Entry 6K1K (X-ray diffraction, 2.20 A resolution); this record covers chains G and I of the 10 polymer chains in the assembly.

# Chain G
Molecule: Histone H2AX
Organism: Homo sapiens
Notes: engineered mutation(s): S139E variant
UniProt: P16104 (H2AX_HUMAN); residues 0-142 here correspond to UniProt positions 1-143 (UniProt number = residue number + 1)
Sequence (146 residues; each row starts with the number of its first residue; numbers below 1 keep their minus sign (Gly-3 is residue -3)):
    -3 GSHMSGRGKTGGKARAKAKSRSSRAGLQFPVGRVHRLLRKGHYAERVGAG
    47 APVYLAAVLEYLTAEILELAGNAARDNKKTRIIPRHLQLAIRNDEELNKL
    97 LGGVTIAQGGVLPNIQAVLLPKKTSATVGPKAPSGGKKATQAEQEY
Disordered / not traced: -3 to 8, 123-142
Differences from the reference sequence: expression tag (-3 to -1); variant Glu139 (Ser140 in P16104)
Swiss-Prot annotation at these positions:
  - modified residue: Ser1 (N-acetylserine), Lys5 (N6-acetyllysine), Lys9 (N6-acetyllysine), Lys36 (N6-acetyllysine), Ser121 (Phosphoserine), Tyr142 (Phosphotyrosine)
  - cross-link (Glycyl lysine isopeptide (Lys-Gly)): Lys13 (interchain with G-Cter in ubiquitin), Lys15 (interchain with G-Cter in ubiquitin), Lys119 (interchain with G-Cter in ubiquitin), Lys127 (interchain with G-Cter in SUMO2), Lys134 (interchain with G-Cter in SUMO2)
Reported in the primary citation:
  - mutagenesis - H38N/G99R: decreased stability

# Chain I
Molecule: 145-nt DNA strand
Organism: Homo sapiens
Sequence (145 nucleotides; each row starts with the number of its first residue; numbers below 1 keep their minus sign (DA-72 is residue -72)):
   -72 ATCACAATCCCGGTGCCGAGGCCGCTCAATTGGTCGTAGACAGCTCTAGC
   -22 ACCGCTTAAACGCACGTACGGAATCCGTACGTGCGTTTAAGCGGTGCTAG
    28 AGCTGTCTACGACCAATTGAGCGGCCTCGGCACCGGGATTGTGAT
Bound ions: Mn2+ site 1 near DG-61 (its only coordinating residue here); Mn2+ site 2 near DG-53 (its only coordinating residue here); Mn2+ site 3 near DG-34 (its only coordinating residue here); K+: DT-26, DA-25; Mn2+ site 4 near DG-3 (its only coordinating residue here); Mn2+ site 5 near DG50 (its only coordinating residue here); Mn2+ site 6 near DG62 (its only coordinating residue here)

# How chain G and chain I interact
Pairs across the interface (17; chain G residue first):
  Arg11(G) with DT44(I), phosphate contact
  Ala14(G) with DG46(I), sugar contact
  Arg29(G) with DG48(I), hydrogen bond to the phosphate; DC49(I), salt bridge to the phosphate
  Arg35(G) with DA39(I), phosphate contact
  Arg42(G) with DG38(I), phosphate contact; DA39(I), phosphate contact
  Val43(G) with DG38(I), sugar contact; DA39(I), hydrogen bond to the phosphate
  Gly44(G) with DG38(I), phosphate contact
  Ala45(G) with DG38(I), phosphate contact
  Lys75(G) with DC58(I), phosphate contact; DA59(I), salt bridge to the phosphate
  Thr76(G) with DG57(I), sugar contact; DC58(I), hydrogen bond to the phosphate
  Arg77(G) with DG57(I), hydrogen bond to the sugar; DC58(I), salt bridge to the phosphate
Other interface residues (no listed pair), chain G (15 interface residues in all): Pro26, His31, Glu41, Lys74
Other interface residues (no listed pair), chain I (10 interface residues in all): DT45

# Overview
Chain G and chain I form an interface of 15 and 10 residues respectively; the contacts include 4 hydrogen
bonds and 3 salt bridges. Polar contacts include Arg77(G)-DG57(I), Arg29(G)-DG48(I) and Val43(G)-DA39(I).
DT-26(I) and DA-25(I) form the K+ site. From the paper: H38N/G99R of chain G reduce stability.
Here chain G is Histone H2AX and chain I is a 145-nt DNA strand, both from Homo sapiens. Entry 6K1K (Human
nucleosome core particle with H2A.X S139E variant) was determined by X-ray diffraction, deposited together
with 6IPU, 6JXD, 6K1I and 6K1J.
